PDB entry 6B46 | electron microscopy, 3.10 A resolution | chains E and I of the 10 polymer chains in the assembly

[Chain E]
Protein: CRISPR-associated protein Csy3
Organism: Pseudomonas aeruginosa (strain UCBPP-PA14)
UniProtKB: Q02MM1 (CSY3_PSEAB); residue numbers follow UniProt; this construct covers 1-342
Sequence (344 residues; each row starts with the number of its first residue; numbers below 1 keep their minus sign (Met-1 is residue -1)):
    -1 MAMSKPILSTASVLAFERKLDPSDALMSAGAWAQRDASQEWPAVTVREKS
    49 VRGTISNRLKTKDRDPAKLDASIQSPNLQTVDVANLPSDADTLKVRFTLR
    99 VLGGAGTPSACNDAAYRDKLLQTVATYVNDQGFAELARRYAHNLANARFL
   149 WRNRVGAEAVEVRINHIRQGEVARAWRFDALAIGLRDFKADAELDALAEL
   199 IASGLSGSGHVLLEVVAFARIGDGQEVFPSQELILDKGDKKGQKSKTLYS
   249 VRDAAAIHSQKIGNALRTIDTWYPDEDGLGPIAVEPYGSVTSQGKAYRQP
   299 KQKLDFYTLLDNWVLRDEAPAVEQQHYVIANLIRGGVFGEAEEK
Not modelled in the structure: -1 to 4, 339-342
Construct notes: initiating methionine (-1); expression tag (0)

[Chain I]
Protein: Anti-CRISPR protein AcrF1
Organism: Pseudomonas phage JBD30
UniProtKB: L7P7M1 (L7P7M1_9CAUD); residue numbers follow UniProt; this construct covers 1-78
Sequence (80 residues; row label = number of the first residue in the row; numbers below 1 keep their minus sign (Gly-1 is residue -1)):
    -1 GSMKFIKYLSTAHLNYMNIAVYENGSKIKARVENVVNGKSVGARDFDSTE
    49 QLESWFYGLPGSGLGRIENAMNEISRRENP
Not modelled in the structure: -1
Construct notes: expression tag (-1 to 0)

[Chain E / chain I interface]
Contacting residue pairs (13):
  Leu231(E) with Leu62(I), hydrophobic
  Leu233(E) with Leu62(I); Gly63(I); Glu66(I)
  Asp234(E) with Gly59(I); Ser60(I), hydrogen bond (backbone-backbone); Gly63(I)
  Lys235(E) with Pro58(I); Gly59(I); Glu66(I); Asn67(I), hydrogen bond (backbone-side chain)
  Gly236(E) with Pro58(I); Gly59(I)
Interface residues without a listed pair, chain I (8 interface residues in all): Arg64

[Overview]
5 residues of chain E and 8 residues of chain I are in contact; the contacts include 2 hydrogen bonds. Polar
contacts include Lys235(E)-Asn67(I) and Asp234(E)-Ser60(I).
Chain E is CRISPR-associated protein Csy3 (Pseudomonas aeruginosa (strain UCBPP-PA14)) and chain I is
Anti-CRISPR protein AcrF1 (Pseudomonas phage JBD30); the structure, Cryo-EM structure of Type I-F CRISPR
crRNA-guided Csy surveillance complex with bound anti-CRISPR protein AcrF1, was determined by electron
microscopy, deposited together with 6B44, 6B45, 6B47 and 6B48.
